7UFL - chains A and E; structure by X-ray diffraction, 2.84 A resolution.

[Chain A]
Molecule: Angiotensin-converting enzyme 2
Source organism: Mus musculus
Amino-acid sequence (597 residues; each row starts with the number of its first residue):
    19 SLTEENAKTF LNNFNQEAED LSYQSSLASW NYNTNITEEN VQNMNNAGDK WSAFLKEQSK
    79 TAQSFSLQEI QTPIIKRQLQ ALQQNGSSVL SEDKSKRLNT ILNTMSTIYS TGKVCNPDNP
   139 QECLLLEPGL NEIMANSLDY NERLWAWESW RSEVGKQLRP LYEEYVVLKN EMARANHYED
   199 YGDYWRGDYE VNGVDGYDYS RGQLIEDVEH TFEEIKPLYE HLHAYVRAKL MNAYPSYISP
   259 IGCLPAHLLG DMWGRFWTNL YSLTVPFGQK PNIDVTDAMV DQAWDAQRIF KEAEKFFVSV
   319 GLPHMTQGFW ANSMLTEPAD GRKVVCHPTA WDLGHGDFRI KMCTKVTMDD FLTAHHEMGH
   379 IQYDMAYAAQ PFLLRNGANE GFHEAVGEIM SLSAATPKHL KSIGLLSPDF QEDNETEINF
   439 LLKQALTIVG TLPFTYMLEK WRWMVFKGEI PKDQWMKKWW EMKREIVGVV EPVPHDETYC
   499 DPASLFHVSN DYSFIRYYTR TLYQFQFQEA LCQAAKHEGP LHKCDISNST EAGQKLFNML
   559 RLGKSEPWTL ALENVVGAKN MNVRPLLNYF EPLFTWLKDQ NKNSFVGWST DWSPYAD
Unresolved in the structure: 19, 615
Disulfide bonds: Cys133-Cys141, Cys344-Cys361, Cys530-Cys542
Covalently attached groups: N-acetylglucosamine (NAG) linked to Asn53, Asn432, Asn546
Bound ions: Zn2+: His374, His378, Glu402
Reported in the primary citation:
  - conformationally variable residues (order/disorder transition): Ser19

[Chain E]
Molecule: Spike protein S1
Source organism: Severe acute respiratory syndrome coronavirus 2
Notes: fragment: receptor-binding domain
Amino-acid sequence (217 residues; each row starts with the number of its first residue):
   319 RVVPSGDVVR FPNITNLCPF GEVFNATKFP SVYAWERKKI SNCVADYSVL YNSTFFSTFK
   379 CYGVSATKLN DLCFSNVYAD SFVVKGDDVR QIAPGQTGVI ADYNYKLPDD FMGCVLAWNT
   439 RNIDATSTGN YNYKYRLFRK SNLKPFERDI STEIYQAGNK PCNGVAGFNC YFPLRSYGFR
   499 PTYGVGHQPY RVVVLSFELL NAPATVCGPK LSTDLIK
Unresolved in the structure: 319-333, 518-522, 527-535
Disulfide bonds: Cys336-Cys361, Cys379-Cys432, Cys391-Cys525, Cys480-Cys488
Covalently attached groups: N-acetylglucosamine (NAG) linked to Asn343
Reported in the primary citation:
  - contacts within the chain: Arg498-Tyr501 (hydrogen bond)
  - mutagenesis - N477S, K478T: unchanged binding to mACE2
  - mutagenesis - N477S/R493Q, A484E: decreased binding to mACE2

[Chain A / chain E interface]
Residue-residue contacts - 27 pairs, chain A then chain E:
  Asn24(A) with Ala475(E), hydrogen bond (side chain-backbone); Gly476(E); Asn487(E), hydrogen bond
  Thr27(A) with Phe456(E); Tyr489(E)
  Phe28(A) with Tyr489(E)
  Asn31(A) with Phe456(E); Tyr489(E); Arg493(E), hydrogen bond
  Gln34(A) with Tyr453(E), hydrogen bond; Leu455(E); Arg493(E)
  Asp38(A) with Tyr449(E); Arg498(E), salt bridge
  Tyr41(A) with Thr500(E), hydrogen bond; Tyr501(E), hydrophobic
  Gln42(A) with Tyr449(E); Arg498(E), hydrogen bond
  Thr79(A) with Phe486(E)
  Phe83(A) with Asn487(E)
  His353(A) with Tyr501(E); Gly502(E), hydrogen bond (backbone-backbone); His505(E)
  Gly354(A) with Gly502(E); His505(E)
  Asp355(A) with Thr500(E)
  Arg357(A) with Thr500(E)
Other interface residues (no listed pair), chain A (16 interface residues in all): Asn30, Asn330
Other interface residues (no listed pair), chain E (16 interface residues in all): Ser494
Interface features reported in the paper:
  - specific contacts: Arg493(E)-Asn31(A), Arg498(E)-Asp38(A), Tyr501(E)-His353(A), His505(E)-His353(A)

[Summary]
Chain A and chain E each contribute 16 residues to their interface, with 7 hydrogen bonds and 1 salt bridge.
Among the polar pairs are Asp38(A)-Arg498(E), Asn24(A)-Ala475(E) and Asn24(A)-Asn487(E). The paper describes
contacts between Arg493(E) and Asn31(A), Arg498(E) and Asp38(A) and Tyr501(E) and His353(A) among others. The
paper reports that N477S/R493Q and A484E of chain E reduce binding to mACE2; conformational variability at
Ser19(A); 4 substitutions were tested in all.
Chain A is Angiotensin-converting enzyme 2 (Mus musculus) and chain E is Spike protein S1 (Severe acute
respiratory syndrome coronavirus 2); the structure, Crystal structure of chimeric omicron RBD (strain BA.2)
complexed with chimeric mouse ACE2, was determined by X-ray diffraction together with 7UFK from the same
study.
